PDB entry 1SBB | X-ray diffraction, 2.40 A resolution | chains A and D of the 4 polymer chains in the assembly

Chain A:
Molecule: Protein (14.3.D T cell antigen receptor)
Organism: Mus musculus
Notes: fragment: beta chain
Sequence (238 residues; each row starts with the number of its first residue; note: 6 numbers in that range are skipped by the numbering (no residue carries them; nothing is unmodelled there)):
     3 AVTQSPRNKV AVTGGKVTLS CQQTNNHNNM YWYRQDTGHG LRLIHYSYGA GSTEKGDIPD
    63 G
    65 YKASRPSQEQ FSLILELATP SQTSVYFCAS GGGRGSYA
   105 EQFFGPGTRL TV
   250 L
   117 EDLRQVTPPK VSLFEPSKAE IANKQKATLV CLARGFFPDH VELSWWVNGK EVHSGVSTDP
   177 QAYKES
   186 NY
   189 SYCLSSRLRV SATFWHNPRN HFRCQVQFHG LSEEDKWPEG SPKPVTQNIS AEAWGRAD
Differences from the reference sequence: engineered mutation Q24 (Asn53 in 1791255), Q74 (Asn102 in 1791255), Q121 (Asn146 in 1791255); insertion (99-101)
Disulfide bonds: C23-C92, C147-C212

Chain D:
Molecule: Protein (staphylococcal enterotoxin B)
Organism: Staphylococcus aureus
UniProtKB: P01552 (ETXB_STAAU); residues 1-239 here correspond to UniProt positions 28-266 (UniProt number = residue number + 27)
Sequence (239 residues; each row starts with the number of its first residue):
     1 ESQPDPKPDE LHKSSKFTGL MENMKVLYDD NHVSAINVKS IDQFLYFDLI YSIKDTKLGN
    61 YDNVRVEFKN KDLADKYKDK YVDVFGANYY YQCYFSKKTN DINSHQTDKR KTCMYGGVTE
   121 HNGNQLDKYR SITVRVFEDG KNLLSFDVQT NKKKVTAQEL DYLTRHYLVK NKKLYEFNNS
   181 PYETGYIKFI ENENSFWYDM MPAPGDKFDQ SKYLMMYNDN KMVDSKDVKI EVYLTTKKK
Disordered / not traced: 100-103
Disulfide bonds: C93-C113

How chain A and chain D interact:
Pairs across the interface (13):
  A138(A) - K69(D)  hydrogen bond (backbone-side chain)
  N139(A) - K69(D)
  N139(A) - K212(D)
  N139(A) - M215(D)
  N139(A) - N218(D)  hydrogen bond (backbone-side chain)
  K140(A) - Y46(D)
  K140(A) - F47(D)
  K140(A) - E67(D)
  K140(A) - F68(D)
  K140(A) - K69(D)
  K140(A) - M215(D)  hydrogen bond (backbone-side chain)
  K140(A) - N218(D)
  Q141(A) - E67(D)

Summary:
4 residues of chain A face 8 of chain D across their interface; the contacts include 3 hydrogen bonds. Polar
contacts include A138(A)-K69(D), N139(A)-N218(D) and K140(A)-M215(D).
Here chain A is Protein (14.3.D T cell antigen receptor) (Mus musculus) and chain D is Protein (staphylococcal
enterotoxin B) (Staphylococcus aureus). Entry 1SBB (T-cell receptor beta chain complexed with superantigen
seb) was determined by X-ray diffraction.
